5XS3 - chains A and C of the 3 polymer chains in the assembly; structure by X-ray diffraction, 2.50 A resolution.

[Chain A]
Name: Heavy Chain
From: Homo sapiens
Sequence (273 residues; numbered 2 to 274; the number before each row is that of its first residue):
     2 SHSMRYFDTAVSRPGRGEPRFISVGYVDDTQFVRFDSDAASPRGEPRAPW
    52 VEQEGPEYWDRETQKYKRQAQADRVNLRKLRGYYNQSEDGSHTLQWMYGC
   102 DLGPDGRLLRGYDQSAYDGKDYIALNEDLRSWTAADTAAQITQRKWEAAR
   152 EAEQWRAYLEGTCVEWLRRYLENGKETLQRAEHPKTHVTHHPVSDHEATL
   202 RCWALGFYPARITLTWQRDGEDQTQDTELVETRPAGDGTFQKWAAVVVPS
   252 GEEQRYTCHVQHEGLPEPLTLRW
Not modelled in the structure: 16-17
Disulfides: Cys-101/Cys-164, Cys-203/Cys-259

[Chain C]
Name: P
From: Homo sapiens
Sequence (9 residues; numbered 1 to 9; the number before each row is that of its first residue):
     1 VRSRRCLRL

[How chain A and chain C interact]
Residue-residue contacts - 43 pairs, chain A then chain C:
  Met-5(A) / Val-1(C)
  Tyr-7(A) / Val-1(C)  hydrogen bond (side chain-backbone)
  Tyr-7(A) / Arg-2(C)  hydrogen bond (side chain-backbone)
  Asp-9(A) / Arg-2(C)  salt bridge
  Ser-24(A) / Arg-2(C)  hydrogen bond
  Tyr-59(A) / Val-1(C)  hydrophobic
  Arg-62(A) / Arg-4(C)
  Glu-63(A) / Val-1(C)
  Glu-63(A) / Arg-2(C)  hydrogen bond (side chain-backbone)
  Lys-66(A) / Val-1(C)
  Lys-66(A) / Arg-2(C)  hydrogen bond (side chain-backbone)
  Lys-66(A) / Ser-3(C)
  Lys-66(A) / Arg-4(C)
  Tyr-67(A) / Arg-2(C)
  Arg-69(A) / Cys-6(C)
  Gln-70(A) / Arg-2(C)
  Gln-70(A) / Cys-6(C)
  Gln-70(A) / Leu-7(C)  hydrogen bond (side chain-backbone)
  Ala-73(A) / Leu-7(C)
  Asn-77(A) / Leu-7(C)  hydrogen bond (side chain-backbone)
  Asn-77(A) / Arg-8(C)
  Asn-77(A) / Leu-9(C)  hydrogen bond (side chain-backbone)
  Lys-80(A) / Leu-9(C)  hydrogen bond (side chain-backbone)
  Leu-81(A) / Leu-9(C)  hydrophobic
  Tyr-84(A) / Leu-9(C)  hydrogen bond (side chain-backbone)
  Leu-95(A) / Leu-9(C)  hydrophobic
  Trp-97(A) / Leu-7(C)
  Tyr-99(A) / Arg-2(C)  hydrogen bond
  Tyr-99(A) / Ser-3(C)  hydrogen bond (side chain-backbone)
  Tyr-123(A) / Leu-9(C)  hydrophobic
  Thr-143(A) / Leu-9(C)  hydrogen bond (side chain-backbone)
  Lys-146(A) / Leu-9(C)  hydrogen bond (side chain-backbone)
  Trp-147(A) / Leu-7(C)  hydrophobic
  Trp-147(A) / Arg-8(C)  hydrogen bond (side chain-backbone)
  Trp-147(A) / Leu-9(C)  hydrophobic
  Glu-152(A) / Arg-5(C)  salt bridge
  Gln-155(A) / Arg-5(C)  hydrogen bond
  Trp-156(A) / Arg-5(C)
  Tyr-159(A) / Val-1(C)  hydrogen bond (side chain-backbone)
  Tyr-159(A) / Arg-2(C)
  Tyr-159(A) / Ser-3(C)
  Trp-167(A) / Val-1(C)  hydrophobic
  Tyr-171(A) / Val-1(C)  hydrogen bond (side chain-backbone)
Also at the interface, not in a pair above, chain A (33 interface residues in all): Phe-22, Asp-74, Asp-114, Ser-116

[Summary]
33 residues of chain A face 9 of chain C across their interface, with 18 hydrogen bonds and 2 salt bridges.
Among the polar pairs are Asp-9(A)/Arg-2(C), Glu-152(A)/Arg-5(C) and Tyr-7(A)/Val-1(C).
Chain A is Heavy Chain and chain C is P, both from Homo sapiens; the structure, Crystal structure of HLA Class
I antigen, was determined by X-ray diffraction.
